6V0Y - chains A and D of the 5 polymer chains in the assembly; structure by X-ray diffraction, 2.70 A resolution.

Chain A:
Molecule: HLA class II histocompatibility antigen, DR alpha chain
Source organism: Homo sapiens
UniProt: P01903 (DRA_HUMAN); residues 1-181 here correspond to UniProt positions 26-206 (UniProt number = residue number + 25)
Amino-acid sequence (189 residues; numbered 1 to 189; the number before each row is that of its first residue):
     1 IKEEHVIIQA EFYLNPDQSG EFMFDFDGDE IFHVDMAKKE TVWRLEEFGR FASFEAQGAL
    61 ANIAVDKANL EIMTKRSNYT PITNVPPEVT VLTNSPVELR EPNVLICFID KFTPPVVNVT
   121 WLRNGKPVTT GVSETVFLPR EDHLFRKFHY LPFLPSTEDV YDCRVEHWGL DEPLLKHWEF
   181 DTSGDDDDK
Disordered / not traced: 1-3, 156-157, 181-189
Construct notes: expression tag (182-189)
Cystine bridges: Cys-107/Cys-163
Glycans and other covalent adducts: N-acetylglucosamine (NAG) linked to Asn-118
Curated features (UniProtKB/Swiss-Prot):
  - region: Glu-179 to Asp-181 (Connecting peptide)
  - site: Gln-9 (Self- and pathogen-derived peptide antigen), Gly-49 (Self-peptide antigen), Phe-51 (Self- and pathogen-derived peptide antigen), Ala-52 (Self-peptide antigen), Ser-53 (Self- and pathogen-derived peptide antigen), Glu-55 (Pathogen-derived peptide antigen), Asn-62 (Self- and pathogen-derived peptide antigen), Asn-69 (Pathogen-derived peptide antigen), Arg-76 (Self- and pathogen-derived peptide antigen)
  - glycosylation (N-linked (GlcNAc...) asparagine): Asn-78, Asn-118

Chain D:
Molecule: M141 TCR alpha chain
Source organism: Mus musculus
Amino-acid sequence (209 residues; row label = number of the first residue in the row; note: 15 numbers in that range are skipped by the numbering (no residue carries them; nothing is unmodelled there); a row labelled like 84A-84C holds insertion residues (84A, then the next letters in order)):
     1 GDSVTQTEGQ VTVSESKSLI INCTYSATSI AYPN
    39 LFWYVRYPGE GLQLLLKVIT AGQ
    66 KGSSR
    78 GFEATYN
84A-84C KET
    85 TSFHLQKASV QESDSAVYYC ALSDSGSFNK LTFGAGTRLA VCPYIQNPDP AVYQLRDSKS
   145 SDKSVCLFTD FDSQTNVSQS KDSDVYITDK CVLDMRSMDF KSNSAVAWSN KSDFACANAF
   205 NNSIIPEDTF FPSPESS
Disordered / not traced: 1, 219-221
Cystine bridges: Cys-23/Cys-104, Cys-150/Cys-200

Chain A / chain D interface:
Pairs across the interface - 6 pairs, chain A then chain D:
  Glu-55(A) / Asp-108(D)
  Glu-55(A) / Gly-110(D)
  Glu-55(A) / Ser-111(D)  hydrogen bond
  Gln-57(A) / Phe-112(D)
  Gly-58(A) / Phe-112(D)
  Ala-61(A) / Phe-112(D)  hydrophobic
Also at the interface, not in a pair above, chain A (5 interface residues in all): Ser-53
Also at the interface, not in a pair above, chain D (5 interface residues in all): Ala-31

In short:
Chain A and chain D each contribute 5 residues to their interface; the contacts include 1 hydrogen bond. The
hydrogen-bonded pair is Glu-55(A)/Ser-111(D). Covalently linked N-acetylglucosamine: at Asn-118(A).
Here chain A is HLA class II histocompatibility antigen, DR alpha chain (Homo sapiens) and chain D is M141 TCR
alpha chain (Mus musculus). Entry 6V0Y (immune receptor complex) was determined by X-ray diffraction together
with 6V13, 6V15, 6V18, 6V19 and 6V1A from the same study.
